Entry 8VSR (X-ray diffraction, 2.69 A resolution); this record covers chains B and D of the 4 polymer chains in the assembly.

[Chain B (and D)]
Name: Esub1
Organism: Streptococcus pyogenes MGAS315
Notes: chain D of this document is another copy of the same molecule, construct and numbering; everything in this record applies to it too
UniProtKB: A0A0H2UUU0 (A0A0H2UUU0_STRP3); residue numbers follow UniProt; this construct covers 10-198
Amino-acid sequence (198 residues; each row starts with the number of its first residue):
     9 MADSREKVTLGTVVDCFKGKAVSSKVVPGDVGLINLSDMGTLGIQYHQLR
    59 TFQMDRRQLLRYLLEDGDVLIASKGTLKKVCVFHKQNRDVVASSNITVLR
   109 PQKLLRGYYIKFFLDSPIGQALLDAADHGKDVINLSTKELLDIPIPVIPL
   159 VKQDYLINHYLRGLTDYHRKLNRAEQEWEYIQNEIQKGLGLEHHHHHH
Unresolved in the structure: 9-12, 198-206 (chain D: 9-12, 197-206)
Differences from the reference sequence: initiating methionine (9); expression tag (199-206)
What the authors report for this chain:
  - conformationally variable residues (domain motion): R65

[Chain B / chain D interface]
Contacting residue pairs (36):
  L50(B) - W186(D)
  D123(B) - Q194(D)
  P125(B) - Q194(D)
  L164(B) - I193(D)
  Y168(B) - W186(D)  hydrophobic
  Y168(B) - I193(D)  hydrophobic
  G171(B) - W186(D)
  G171(B) - I189(D)
  L172(B) - W186(D)
  D174(B) - E185(D)
  Y175(B) - A182(D)
  Y175(B) - E183(D)  hydrogen bond
  Y175(B) - W186(D)  hydrophobic
  K178(B) - A182(D)  hydrogen bond (side chain-backbone)
  K178(B) - E185(D)  salt bridge
  L179(B) - L179(D)  hydrophobic
  A182(B) - Y175(D)
  A182(B) - K178(D)  hydrogen bond (backbone-side chain)
  E183(B) - Y175(D)  hydrogen bond
  E185(B) - D174(D)
  E185(B) - K178(D)
  W186(B) - Y168(D)
  W186(B) - G171(D)
  W186(B) - L172(D)
  W186(B) - Y175(D)
  I189(B) - H167(D)
  I189(B) - G171(D)
  E192(B) - H167(D)  salt bridge
  I193(B) - L164(D)
  I193(B) - Y168(D)  hydrophobic
  Q194(B) - F120(D)  hydrogen bond (side chain-backbone)
  Q194(B) - D123(D)
  Q194(B) - S124(D)
  Q194(B) - P125(D)
  L197(B) - R13(D)
  L197(B) - Y117(D)
Also at the interface, not in a pair above, chain B (25 interface residues in all): R13, F120, S124, H167, Q190
Also at the interface, not in a pair above, chain D (26 interface residues in all): L50, I156, Q190, G196

[Summary]
25 residues of chain B and 26 residues of chain D are in contact, with 5 hydrogen bonds and 2 salt bridges.
Polar contacts include K178(B)-E185(D), E192(B)-H167(D) and Y175(B)-E183(D). The paper reports conformational
variability at R65(B).
Both chains are Esub1 (Streptococcus pyogenes MGAS315). Entry 8VSR (Co-crystal structure of Prx with Esub1)
was determined by X-ray diffraction together with 8VSQ from the same study.
